Entry 2ZL4 (X-ray diffraction, 2.50 A resolution); this record covers chains A and G of the 28 polymer chains in the assembly.

Chain A (and G):
Molecule: ATP-dependent Clp protease proteolytic subunit
Organism: Helicobacter pylori
Notes: EC 3.4.21.92; chain G of this document is another copy of the same molecule, construct and numbering; everything in this record applies to it too
UniProtKB: P56156 (CLPP_HELPY); residue numbers follow UniProt; this construct covers 1-196
Amino-acid sequence (196 residues; each row starts with the number of its first residue):
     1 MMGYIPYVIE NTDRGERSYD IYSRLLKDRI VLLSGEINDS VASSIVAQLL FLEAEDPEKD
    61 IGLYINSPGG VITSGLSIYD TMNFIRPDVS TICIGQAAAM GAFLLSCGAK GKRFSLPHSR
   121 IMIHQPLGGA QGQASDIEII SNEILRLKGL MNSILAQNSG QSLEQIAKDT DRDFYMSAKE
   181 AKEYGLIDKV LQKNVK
Unresolved in the structure: 1-19, 193-196
Construct notes: engineered mutation A99 (Ser in P56156)
Curated features (UniProtKB/Swiss-Prot):
  - active site: H124

How chain A and chain G interact:
Pairs across the interface (42):
  I21(A) - L26(G)  hydrophobic
  I21(A) - A47(G)
  I21(A) - F51(G)  hydrophobic
  Y22(A) - S43(G)
  Y22(A) - S44(G)
  Y22(A) - A47(G)  hydrophobic
  R24(A) - F51(G)
  L25(A) - A47(G)
  L25(A) - L50(G)  hydrophobic
  L25(A) - F51(G)
  D28(A) - A54(G)
  L32(A) - A47(G)  hydrophobic
  S34(A) - D39(G)
  S34(A) - S43(G)  hydrogen bond
  Y64(A) - F84(G)
  N66(A) - D39(G)
  N66(A) - S77(G)
  I94(A) - V46(G)  hydrophobic
  I94(A) - S77(G)
  G95(A) - T73(G)
  G95(A) - S77(G)
  Q96(A) - T73(G)
  L116(A) - D80(G)
  L116(A) - T81(G)
  L116(A) - F84(G)  hydrophobic
  P117(A) - D80(G)
  H118(A) - L76(G)
  H118(A) - Y79(G)  hydrogen bond
  H118(A) - D80(G)  salt bridge
  H118(A) - I154(G)
  S119(A) - D80(G)
  R120(A) - T73(G)
  R120(A) - E143(G)  salt bridge
  R120(A) - R146(G)
  R120(A) - L147(G)
  R172(A) - Q133(G)  hydrogen bond
  R172(A) - S135(G)
  R172(A) - D136(G)  salt bridge
  R172(A) - I139(G)
  D173(A) - I139(G)
  Y175(A) - E143(G)
  L191(A) - F84(G)  hydrophobic
Also at the interface, not in a pair above, chain A (25 interface residues in all): I30, P68, M176, S177
Also at the interface, not in a pair above, chain G (27 interface residues in all): Q48, E55, L150

In short:
25 residues of chain A face 27 of chain G across their interface; the contacts include 3 hydrogen bonds and 3
salt bridges. Among the polar pairs are H118(A)-D80(G), R120(A)-E143(G) and R172(A)-D136(G). Curated
annotation (UniProt) lists active-site residue H124(A) on chain A.
Chain A and chain G are both ATP-dependent Clp protease proteolytic subunit (Helicobacter pylori); the
structure, Crystal structure of H.pylori ClpP S99A in complex with the peptide AAAA, was determined by X-ray
diffraction (same publication as 2ZL0, 2ZL2 and 2ZL3).
